4DI3 - chains E and C of the 5 polymer chains in the assembly; structure by X-ray diffraction, 3.05 A resolution.

# Chain E
Protein: TatP(T) (Tp0957)
Organism: Treponema pallidum subsp. pallidum
Notes: fragment: soluble fragment
UniProt: O83923 (O83923_TREPA); residues 7-328 here correspond to UniProt positions 21-342 (UniProt number = residue number + 14)
Amino-acid sequence (324 residues; each row starts with the number of its first residue):
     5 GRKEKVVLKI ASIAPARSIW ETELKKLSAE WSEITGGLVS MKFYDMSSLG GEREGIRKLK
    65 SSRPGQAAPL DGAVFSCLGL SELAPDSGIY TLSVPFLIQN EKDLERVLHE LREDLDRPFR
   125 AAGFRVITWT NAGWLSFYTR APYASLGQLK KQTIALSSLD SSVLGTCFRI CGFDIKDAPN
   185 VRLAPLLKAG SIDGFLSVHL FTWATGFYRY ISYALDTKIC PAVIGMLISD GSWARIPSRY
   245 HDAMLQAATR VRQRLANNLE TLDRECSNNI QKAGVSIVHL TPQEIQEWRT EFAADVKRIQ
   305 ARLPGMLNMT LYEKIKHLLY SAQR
Disordered / not traced: 5-8, 326-328
Construct notes: expression tag (5-6); engineered mutation Val-185 (Ala199 in O83923)

# Chain C
Protein: TatT (Tp0956)
Organism: Treponema pallidum subsp. pallidum
Notes: fragment: soluble fragment
UniProt: O83922 (Y956_TREPA); residues 2-302 here correspond to UniProt positions 23-323 (UniProt number = residue number + 21)
Amino-acid sequence (301 residues; numbered 2 to 302; the number before each row is that of its first residue):
     2 SLKRLAFSSL SHTLAPFPEG ELDAHLSDAD FTRVFTEEDD LDLVAQSLPL VLKVYEALHL
    62 QNPAHRGLSL AVGRLYIMYA NAFVQTPAQY LPEDEFEAQN EAYSRARKLY LRGARYALSS
   122 LETAYPGFTR EVFSGDEQRL HKVLSRCTRV DVGTLYWVGT GYVAAFALTP LGSALPDTVH
   182 AAVMMLERAC DLWPSYQEGA VWNVLTKFYA AAPESFGGGM EKAHTAFEHL TRYCSAHDPD
   242 HHITYADALC IPLNNRAGFD EALDRALAID PESVPHNKLL VILSQKRARW LKAHVQDFFL
   302 D
Disordered / not traced: 2-28, 302

# How chain E and chain C interact
Residue-residue contacts (38; chain E residue first):
  Arg-21(E) / Phe-167(C)  hydrogen bond (side chain-backbone)
  Arg-21(E) / Ala-168(C)
  Arg-21(E) / Thr-170(C)  hydrogen bond (side chain-backbone)
  Arg-21(E) / Pro-171(C)
  Arg-21(E) / Leu-172(C)  hydrogen bond (backbone-backbone)
  Arg-21(E) / Ala-175(C)
  Ser-22(E) / Leu-172(C)
  Lys-29(E) / Gln-100(C)
  Lys-30(E) / Phe-97(C)
  Ser-32(E) / Glu-94(C)  hydrogen bond
  Ala-33(E) / Asp-95(C)
  Ala-33(E) / Phe-97(C)  hydrophobic
  Ser-36(E) / Asp-95(C)
  Ser-44(E) / Glu-94(C)  hydrogen bond
  Met-45(E) / Glu-94(C)  hydrogen bond (backbone-side chain)
  Lys-46(E) / Glu-94(C)
  Lys-46(E) / Asp-298(C)  salt bridge
  Tyr-48(E) / Gln-297(C)  hydrogen bond (side chain-backbone)
  Tyr-48(E) / Asp-298(C)
  Tyr-48(E) / Phe-299(C)
  Tyr-48(E) / Phe-300(C)
  Tyr-48(E) / Leu-301(C)  hydrophobic
  Ser-52(E) / Pro-253(C)
  Ser-52(E) / Asn-255(C)
  Leu-53(E) / Leu-301(C)  hydrophobic
  Pro-73(E) / Leu-301(C)
  Leu-74(E) / Leu-301(C)  hydrophobic
  Val-185(E) / Glu-215(C)
  Leu-204(E) / Leu-172(C)  hydrophobic
  Trp-207(E) / Gly-173(C)
  Trp-207(E) / Pro-177(C)
  Ala-208(E) / Pro-177(C)
  Ala-208(E) / Phe-217(C)
  Thr-209(E) / Ser-216(C)
  Phe-211(E) / Ser-216(C)
  Tyr-212(E) / Asp-178(C)
  Arg-213(E) / Gly-136(C)
  Arg-213(E) / Asp-178(C)  salt bridge
Interface residues without a listed pair, chain E (30 interface residues in all): Lys-13, Pro-19, Thr-26, Phe-47, Lys-62, Gly-210, Leu-266
Interface residues without a listed pair, chain C (27 interface residues in all): Leu-176, Ile-252, His-295
From the paper, about this interface:
  - pairs named by the authors: Trp-207(E)/Gly-173(C)
  - hot spots on chain E (mutagenesis) - R21A (100x), Y48A (100x), W207A, R213A: decreased binding to TatT (Tp0956) (chain C)
  - hot spots on chain C (mutagenesis) - L172A: decreased binding to another copy of this molecule

# In short
Chain E and chain C form an interface of 30 and 27 residues respectively, with 7 hydrogen bonds and 2 salt
bridges. Polar pairs include Lys-46(E)/Asp-298(C), Arg-213(E)/Asp-178(C) and Arg-21(E)/Phe-167(C). The authors
report a contact between Trp-207(E) and Gly-173(C). The paper reports that R21A, Y48A and W207A of chain E,
among others, reduce binding to TatT (Tp0956) (chain C); L172A of chain C reduces binding to another copy of
this molecule.
Here chain E is TatP(T) (Tp0957) and chain C is TatT (Tp0956), both from Treponema pallidum subsp. pallidum.
Entry 4DI3 (Crystal structure of a 2:1 complex of Treponema pallidum TatP(T) (Tp0957) bound to TatT (Tp0956))
was determined by X-ray diffraction, deposited together with 4DI4.
